PDB entry 4A6J | electron microscopy, 7.20 A resolution (low resolution: residue-level contacts below are approximate; hydrogen-bond / salt-bridge calls are withheld) | chains A and B of the 10 polymer chains in the assembly

== Chain A (and B) ==
Protein: Plasmid segregation protein parm
From: Escherichia coli
Notes: chain B of this document is another copy of the same molecule, construct and numbering; everything in this record applies to it too
Reference sequence: P11904 (PARM_ECOLX); residues 1-320 here = UniProt positions 1-320
Sequence (320 residues; row label = number of the first residue in the row):
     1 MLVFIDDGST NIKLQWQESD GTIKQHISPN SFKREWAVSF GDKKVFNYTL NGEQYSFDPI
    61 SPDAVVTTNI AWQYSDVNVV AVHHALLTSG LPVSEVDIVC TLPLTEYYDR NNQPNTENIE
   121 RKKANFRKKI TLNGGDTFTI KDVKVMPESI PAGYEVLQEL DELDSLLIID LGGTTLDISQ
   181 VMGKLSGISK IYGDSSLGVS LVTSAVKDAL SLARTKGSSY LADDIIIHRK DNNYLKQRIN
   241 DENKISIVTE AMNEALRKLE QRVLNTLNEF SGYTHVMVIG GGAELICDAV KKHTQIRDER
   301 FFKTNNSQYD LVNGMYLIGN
Small-molecule neighbours: AMP-PNP (ANP; phosphoaminophosphonic acid-adenylate ester): Gly-8, Ser-9, Thr-10, Asn-11, Lys-13, Gln-73, Glu-148, Leu-171, Gly-172, Gly-173, Thr-174, Thr-175, Val-199, Thr-203, Asp-223, Ile-226, Ile-227, Arg-229, Gly-280, Gly-281, Gly-282, Glu-284, Leu-285, Gln-308

== Chain A / chain B interface ==
Residue-residue contacts - 9 pairs, chain A then chain B:
  Glu-254(A) / Gly-52(B)
  Arg-257(A) / Asn-51(B)
  Arg-257(A) / Gly-52(B)
  Arg-257(A) / Glu-53(B)
  Lys-258(A) / Gly-52(B)
  Lys-258(A) / Glu-53(B)
  Lys-258(A) / Gln-54(B)
  Arg-262(A) / Arg-34(B)
  Glu-269(A) / Asn-69(B)

== Summary ==
Chain A and chain B form an interface of 5 and 6 residues respectively. Bound to chain A: AMP-PNP.
Chain A and chain B are both Plasmid segregation protein parm (Escherichia coli); the structure, Structural
model of ParM filament based on CryoEM map, was determined by electron microscopy (same publication as 4A62).
